Entry 3NQW (X-ray diffraction, 2.90 A resolution); this record covers chains A and B.

[Chain A (and B)]
Name: CG11900
Organism: Drosophila melanogaster
Notes: chain B of this document is another copy of the same molecule, construct and numbering; everything in this record applies to it too
UniProtKB: Q9VAM9 (Q9VAM9_DROME); residues 1-179 here = UniProt positions 1-179
Chain sequence (179 residues; each row starts with the number of its first residue):
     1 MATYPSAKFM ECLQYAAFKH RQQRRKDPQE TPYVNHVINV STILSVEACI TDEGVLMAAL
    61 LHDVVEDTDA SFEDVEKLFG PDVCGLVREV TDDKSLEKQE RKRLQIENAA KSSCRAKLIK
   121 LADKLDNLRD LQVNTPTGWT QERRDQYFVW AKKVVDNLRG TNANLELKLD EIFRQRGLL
Not modelled in the structure: 1
UniProt features mapped onto this chain:
  - active site (Nucleophile): Glu66, Asp67
  - binding site (Mn(2+)): His36, His62, Asp63, Asp123

[Interface between chain A and chain B]
Pairs across the interface - 61 pairs, chain A then chain B:
  Thr3(A) with Tyr4(B); Ser6(B); Glu53(B)
  Tyr4(A) with Thr3(B); Tyr4(B), hydrogen bond (backbone-backbone); Thr51(B); Glu53(B)
  Pro5(A) with Pro5(B), hydrophobic; Phe9(B), hydrophobic; Glu53(B); Leu56(B), hydrophobic
  Ser6(A) with Thr3(B); Ser45(B)
  Ala7(A) with Ser45(B); Val46(B)
  Phe9(A) with Pro5(B), hydrophobic; Met10(B), hydrophobic
  Met10(A) with Phe9(B), hydrophobic; Ser41(B); Thr42(B), hydrogen bond (backbone-side chain); Ser45(B)
  Glu11(A) with Thr42(B)
  Leu13(A) with Ile38(B), hydrophobic
  Gln14(A) with Asn39(B); Thr42(B)
  Ala17(A) with Asn35(B), hydrogen bond (backbone-side chain); Ile38(B), hydrophobic
  Arg21(A) with Gln29(B), hydrogen bond; Thr31(B); Pro32(B); Asn35(B)
  Gln22(A) with Gln29(B), hydrogen bond
  Arg24(A) with Arg24(B); Glu30(B), hydrogen bond (side chain-backbone); Pro32(B)
  Gln29(A) with Gln22(B)
  Glu30(A) with Arg24(B), hydrogen bond (backbone-side chain)
  Thr31(A) with Arg21(B)
  Pro32(A) with Arg21(B); Arg24(B); Pro32(B), hydrophobic
  Asn35(A) with Ala17(B), hydrogen bond (side chain-backbone); Phe18(B); Arg21(B)
  Ile38(A) with Leu13(B), hydrophobic; Gln14(B); Ala17(B), hydrophobic
  Asn39(A) with Gln14(B)
  Ser41(A) with Met10(B)
  Thr42(A) with Met10(B), hydrogen bond (side chain-backbone); Glu11(B); Gln14(B)
  Ser45(A) with Ser6(B); Ala7(B); Met10(B)
  Val46(A) with Ala7(B)
  Thr51(A) with Tyr4(B)
  Glu53(A) with Thr3(B), hydrogen bond; Tyr4(B); Pro5(B)
  Leu56(A) with Pro5(B), hydrophobic
Other interface residues (no listed pair), chain A (29 interface residues in all): Val34
Other interface residues (no listed pair), chain B (30 interface residues in all): Val34

[Summary]
29 residues of chain A face 30 of chain B across their interface; the contacts include 10 hydrogen bonds.
Polar contacts include Met10(A)-Thr42(B), Ala17(A)-Asn35(B) and Arg21(A)-Gln29(B). From UniProt: active-site
residues Glu66(A) and Asp67(A) and 4 Mn2+-binding residues on chain A.
Both chains are CG11900 (Drosophila melanogaster). Entry 3NQW (A metazoan ortholog of SpoT hydrolyzes ppGpp
and plays a role in starvation responses) was determined by X-ray diffraction.
